PDB entry 2XCF | X-ray diffraction, 2.48 A resolution | chains B and C of the 4 polymer chains in the assembly

== Chain B ==
Name: NS3 protease
Source organism: Hepatitis C virus
Notes: fragment: protease domain, residues 1-180
Reference sequence: C1KHN2 (C1KHN2_9HEPC); residue numbers follow UniProt; this construct covers 1-180
Chain sequence (198 residues; each row starts with the number of its first residue; numbers below 1 keep their minus sign (Ala-9 is residue -9)):
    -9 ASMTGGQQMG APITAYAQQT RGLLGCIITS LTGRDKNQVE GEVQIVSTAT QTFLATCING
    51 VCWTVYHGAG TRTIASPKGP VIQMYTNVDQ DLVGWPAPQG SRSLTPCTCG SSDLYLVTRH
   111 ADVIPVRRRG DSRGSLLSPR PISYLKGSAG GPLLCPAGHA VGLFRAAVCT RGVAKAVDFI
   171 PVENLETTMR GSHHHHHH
Not modelled in the structure: -9 to 27, 181-188
Differences from the reference sequence: expression tag (-9 to 0, 181-188); conflict Thr40 (Ala in C1KHN2), Leu153 (Ile in C1KHN2); engineered mutation Ala139 (Ser in C1KHN2)
Metal / ion sites: Zn2+: Cys97, Cys99, Cys145

== Chain C ==
Name: NS4A
Reference sequence: C9WU77 (C9WU77_9HEPC); residues 21-39 here = UniProt positions 21-39
Chain sequence (23 residues; numbered 19 to 41; the number before each row is that of its first residue):
    19 KKGSVVIVGR IVLSGKPAII PKK
Not modelled in the structure: 19, 41
Differences from the reference sequence: expression tag (19-20, 40-41)
Metal / ion sites: Mg2+: Leu31, Gly33 (shared with 1 residue of chain A)

== Chain B / chain C interface ==
Pairs across the interface (4):
  Val29(B) with Ile38(C), hydrophobic
  Arg109(B) with Ile37(C)
  Ala111(B) with Pro35(C)
  Val113(B) with Pro35(C), hydrophobic
Interface residues without a listed pair, chain B (8 interface residues in all): Glu30, Gly31, Val107, His110
Interface residues without a listed pair, chain C (4 interface residues in all): Ala36

== Summary ==
Chain B and chain C form an interface of 8 and 4 residues respectively. The Mg2+ site is built by Leu31(C) and
Gly33(C). Cys97(B), Cys99(B) and Cys145(B) coordinate Zn2+.
Here chain B is NS3 protease (Hepatitis C virus) and chain C is NS4A. Entry 2XCF (Crystal structure of HCV NS3
protease with a boronate inhibitor) was determined by X-ray diffraction (same publication as 2XCN).
